Entry 3PWY (X-ray diffraction, 3.50 A resolution); this record covers chain A.

# Chain A
Molecule: 3-phosphoinositide-dependent protein kinase 1
Organism: Homo sapiens
Notes: EC 2.7.11.1; fragment: kinase domain
UniProtKB: O15530 (PDPK1_HUMAN); numbering as in UniProt (aligned over 51-359)
Amino-acid sequence (311 residues; numbered 49 to 359; the number before each row is that of its first residue):
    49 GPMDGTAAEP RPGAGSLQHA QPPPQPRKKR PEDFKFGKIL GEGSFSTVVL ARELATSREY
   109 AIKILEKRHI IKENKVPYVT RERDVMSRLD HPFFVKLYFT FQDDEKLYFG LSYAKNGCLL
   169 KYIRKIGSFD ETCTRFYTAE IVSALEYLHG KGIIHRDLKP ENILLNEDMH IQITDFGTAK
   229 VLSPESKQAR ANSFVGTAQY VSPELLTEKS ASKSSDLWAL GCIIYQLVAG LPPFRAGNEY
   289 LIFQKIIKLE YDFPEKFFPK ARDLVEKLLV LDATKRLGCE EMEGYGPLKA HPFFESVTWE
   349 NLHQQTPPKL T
Unresolved in the structure: 49-70, 233-240
Sequence notes: expression tag (49-50); engineered mutation Cys166 (Glu in O15530), Ser260 (Cys in O15530)
UniProt features mapped onto this chain:
  - active site: Asp205 (Proton acceptor)
  - binding site (ATP): Ser92 to Ser94, Lys111, Ser160 to Ala162, Glu209, Asp223
  - modified residue: Ser241 (Phosphoserine), Lys304 (N6-acetyllysine), Thr354 (Phosphothreonine)
  - mutagenesis: Ser241 (S241A: No activation), Ala277 (A277V: 3-fold increase in kinase activity), Thr354 (T354A: Abolishes phosphorylation by MELK)
Residues lining bound ligands: SYP (N-[2-({6-[(2-sulfanylethyl)amino]pyrimidin-4-yl}amino)ethyl]propanamide): Leu88, Gly89, Val96, Ala109, Lys111, Leu159, Ser160, Tyr161, Ala162, Cys166, Glu209, Leu212, Thr222

# Overview
Chain A binds compound SYP. Curated annotation (UniProt) lists active-site residue Asp205, 9 ATP-binding
residues and 3 mutagenesis sites.
Chain A is 3-phosphoinositide-dependent protein kinase 1 (Homo sapiens); the structure, Crystal structure of
an extender (SPD28345)-modified human PDK1 complex 2, was determined by X-ray diffraction, deposited together
with 3QC4.
